Entry 7AE7 (X-ray diffraction, 2.66 A resolution); this record covers chains C and D of the 12 polymer chains in the assembly.

== Chain C (and D) ==
Molecule: Phenolic acid decarboxylase
Organism: Sedimentibacter hydroxybenzoicus
Notes: EC 4.1.1.63, 4.1.1.61; chain D of this document is another copy of the same molecule, construct and numbering; everything in this record applies to it too
Reference sequence: Q9S4M7 (YCLC_SEDHY); residue numbers follow UniProt; this construct covers 1-480
Amino-acid sequence (480 residues; numbered 1 to 480; the number before each row is that of its first residue):
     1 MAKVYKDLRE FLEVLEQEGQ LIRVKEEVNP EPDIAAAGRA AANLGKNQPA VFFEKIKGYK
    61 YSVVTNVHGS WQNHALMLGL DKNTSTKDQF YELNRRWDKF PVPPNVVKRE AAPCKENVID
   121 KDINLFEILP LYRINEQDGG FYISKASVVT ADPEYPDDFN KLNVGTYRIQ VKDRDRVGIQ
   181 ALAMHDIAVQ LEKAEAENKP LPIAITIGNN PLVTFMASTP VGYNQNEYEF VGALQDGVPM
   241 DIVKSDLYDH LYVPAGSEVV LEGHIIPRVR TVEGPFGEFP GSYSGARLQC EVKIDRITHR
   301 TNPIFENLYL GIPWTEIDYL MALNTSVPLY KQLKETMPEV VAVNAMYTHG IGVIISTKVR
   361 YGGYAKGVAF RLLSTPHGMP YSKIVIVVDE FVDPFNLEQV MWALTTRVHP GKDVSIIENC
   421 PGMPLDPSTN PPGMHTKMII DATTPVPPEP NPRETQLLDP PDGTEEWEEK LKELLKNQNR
Unresolved in the structure: 1, 153-156, 184-185, 479-480 (chain D: 1-2, 478-480)
Bound ions: Na+ site 1: Asp413, Asp441, Glu449 (shared with 1 residue of chain A); Na+ site 2: Asn419 (shared with 2 residues of chain A)
UniProt features mapped onto this chain:
  - active site: Glu278 (Proton donor)
  - binding site (prenylated FMN): Asn163 to Arg168, Met184, His185
  - binding site (Mn(2+)): Asn163, His185, Glu227

== Interface between chain C and chain D ==
Contacting residue pairs - 153 pairs, chain C then chain D:
  Ile22(C) - Leu471(D)
  Ile22(C) - Leu474(D)  hydrophobic
  Ile22(C) - Leu475(D)  hydrophobic
  Arg23(C) - Leu474(D)
  Val24(C) - Trp467(D)  hydrophobic
  Val28(C) - Trp467(D)  hydrophobic
  Pro32(C) - Asp462(D)
  Asp33(C) - Trp467(D)  hydrogen bond
  Ala35(C) - Pro461(D)
  Ala36(C) - Pro461(D)
  Ala36(C) - Asp462(D)
  Ala36(C) - Thr464(D)
  Ala36(C) - Trp467(D)
  Ala37(C) - Trp467(D)  hydrophobic
  Ala37(C) - Leu471(D)
  Arg39(C) - Pro461(D)
  Arg39(C) - Thr464(D)
  Ala40(C) - Thr464(D)
  Ala40(C) - Trp467(D)
  Ala40(C) - Glu468(D)
  Ala40(C) - Leu471(D)  hydrophobic
  Ala41(C) - Leu471(D)
  Asn43(C) - Thr464(D)
  Asn43(C) - Glu468(D)  hydrogen bond
  Leu44(C) - Lys472(D)
  Phe53(C) - Trp467(D)  hydrophobic
  Asn135(C) - Leu458(D)
  Gly277(C) - Leu458(D)
  Glu278(C) - Leu458(D)
  Pro280(C) - Trp402(D)  hydrogen bond (backbone-side chain)
  Gly281(C) - Leu457(D)
  Gly281(C) - Leu458(D)  hydrogen bond (backbone-backbone)
  Ser282(C) - Thr455(D)
  Ser282(C) - Gln456(D)
  Ser282(C) - Leu458(D)
  Tyr283(C) - Gln456(D)  hydrogen bond (backbone-backbone)
  Tyr283(C) - Leu457(D)
  Tyr283(C) - Leu458(D)  hydrophobic
  Tyr309(C) - Pro461(D)
  Gly311(C) - Leu458(D)
  Ile312(C) - Leu458(D)
  Pro313(C) - Gln399(D)
  Pro313(C) - Trp402(D)
  Trp314(C) - Glu398(D)
  Tyr347(C) - Met401(D)  hydrophobic
  Thr348(C) - Thr405(D)  hydrogen bond
  Ile351(C) - Thr405(D)
  Gly352(C) - Thr405(D)
  Lys383(C) - Leu404(D)
  Lys383(C) - Thr405(D)  hydrogen bond (side chain-backbone)
  Lys383(C) - Val408(D)  hydrogen bond (side chain-backbone)
  Ile384(C) - Leu404(D)
  Ile384(C) - Thr405(D)
  Leu397(C) - Leu397(D)  hydrophobic
  Leu397(C) - Glu398(D)
  Glu398(C) - Trp314(D)
  Glu398(C) - Leu397(D)
  Gln399(C) - Pro313(D)
  Met401(C) - Tyr347(D)  hydrophobic
  Trp402(C) - Pro280(D)  hydrogen bond (side chain-backbone)
  Trp402(C) - Ile312(D)  hydrophobic
  Trp402(C) - Pro313(D)
  Leu404(C) - Lys383(D)
  Leu404(C) - Ile384(D)
  Thr405(C) - Thr348(D)  hydrogen bond
  Thr405(C) - Ile351(D)
  Thr405(C) - Gly352(D)
  Thr405(C) - Lys383(D)  hydrogen bond (backbone-side chain)
  Thr405(C) - Asp426(D)
  Thr406(C) - Asp426(D)
  Thr406(C) - Pro427(D)
  Thr406(C) - Ser428(D)  hydrogen bond (backbone-side chain)
  Arg407(C) - Pro427(D)
  Arg407(C) - Ser428(D)
  Val408(C) - Lys383(D)  hydrogen bond (backbone-side chain)
  Val408(C) - Ser428(D)  hydrogen bond (backbone-side chain)
  His409(C) - Ser428(D)
  His409(C) - Asn430(D)  hydrogen bond (side chain-backbone)
  His409(C) - Thr436(D)
  Pro410(C) - Lys383(D)
  Pro410(C) - Ile416(D)  hydrophobic
  Pro410(C) - Thr436(D)
  Pro410(C) - Met438(D)  hydrophobic
  Gly411(C) - Thr436(D)
  Val414(C) - Met438(D)  hydrophobic
  Ile416(C) - Pro410(D)  hydrophobic
  Pro424(C) - Arg453(D)  hydrogen bond (backbone-side chain)
  Leu425(C) - Arg453(D)  hydrogen bond (backbone-side chain)
  Asp426(C) - Thr405(D)
  Asp426(C) - Thr406(D)
  Pro427(C) - Thr406(D)
  Pro427(C) - Arg407(D)
  Pro427(C) - Arg453(D)
  Ser428(C) - Thr406(D)
  Ser428(C) - Arg407(D)
  Ser428(C) - Val408(D)  hydrogen bond (side chain-backbone)
  Ser428(C) - His409(D)
  Thr429(C) - Pro452(D)
  Asn430(C) - His409(D)  hydrogen bond (backbone-side chain)
  Asn430(C) - Pro452(D)
  Thr436(C) - His409(D)
  Thr436(C) - Pro410(D)
  Thr436(C) - Gly411(D)
  Met438(C) - Pro410(D)  hydrophobic
  Met438(C) - Val414(D)  hydrophobic
  Met438(C) - Met438(D)  hydrophobic
  Pro452(C) - Pro427(D)
  Pro452(C) - Thr429(D)
  Pro452(C) - Asn430(D)
  Arg453(C) - Pro424(D)  hydrogen bond (side chain-backbone)
  Arg453(C) - Leu425(D)
  Arg453(C) - Pro427(D)
  Thr455(C) - Ser282(D)  hydrogen bond
  Gln456(C) - Ser282(D)
  Gln456(C) - Tyr283(D)  hydrogen bond (backbone-backbone)
  Leu457(C) - Gly281(D)
  Leu457(C) - Ser282(D)
  Leu457(C) - Tyr283(D)
  Leu458(C) - Asn135(D)
  Leu458(C) - Gly277(D)
  Leu458(C) - Gly281(D)  hydrogen bond (backbone-backbone)
  Leu458(C) - Ser282(D)
  Leu458(C) - Tyr283(D)  hydrophobic
  Leu458(C) - Leu310(D)
  Leu458(C) - Gly311(D)
  Leu458(C) - Ile312(D)
  Pro460(C) - Arg39(D)
  Pro461(C) - Ala35(D)
  Pro461(C) - Ala36(D)
  Pro461(C) - Arg39(D)
  Pro461(C) - Tyr309(D)
  Asp462(C) - Pro32(D)
  Asp462(C) - Ala36(D)
  Gly463(C) - Ala36(D)
  Thr464(C) - Ala36(D)
  Thr464(C) - Arg39(D)
  Thr464(C) - Ala40(D)
  Thr464(C) - Asn43(D)
  Trp467(C) - Val24(D)  hydrophobic
  Trp467(C) - Asp33(D)
  Trp467(C) - Ala36(D)
  Trp467(C) - Ala37(D)  hydrophobic
  Trp467(C) - Ala40(D)
  Trp467(C) - Phe53(D)  hydrophobic
  Glu468(C) - Ala40(D)
  Glu468(C) - Asn43(D)  hydrogen bond
  Leu471(C) - Ile22(D)  hydrophobic
  Leu471(C) - Ala37(D)
  Leu471(C) - Ala40(D)  hydrophobic
  Leu471(C) - Ala41(D)
  Lys472(C) - Leu44(D)
  Leu475(C) - Ile22(D)  hydrophobic
  Leu475(C) - Leu44(D)  hydrophobic
Interface residues without a listed pair, chain C (82 interface residues in all): Gly19, Leu21, Pro49, Val51, Ile134, Leu310, Asp459, Lys470, Leu474
Interface residues without a listed pair, chain D (84 interface residues in all): Gly19, Arg23, Val28, Pro49, Val51, Ile134, Glu278, Phe391, Pro432, Lys437, Ile440, Asp459, Pro460, Gly463

== In short ==
82 residues of chain C and 84 residues of chain D are in contact; the contacts include 24 hydrogen bonds.
Polar contacts include Asp33(C)-Trp467(D), Asn43(C)-Glu468(D) and Pro280(C)-Trp402(D). From UniProt:
active-site residue Glu278(C), 8 prenylated FMN-binding residues and 3 Mn2+-binding residues on chain C.
Both chains are Phenolic acid decarboxylase (Sedimentibacter hydroxybenzoicus). Entry 7AE7 (Structure of
Sedimentibacter hydroxybenzoicus vanillic acid decarboxylase (ShVdcCD) in open form, with truncated ShVdcD
(V59X)) was determined by X-ray diffraction.
